PDB entry 8U1U | electron microscopy, 3.10 A resolution | chains A and B of the 5 polymer chains in the assembly

[Chain A]
Protein: C-C motif chemokine 1, C-C chemokine receptor type 8, EGFP fusion protein
From: Homo sapiens
Reference sequence: chimeric construct of P22362, P51685, A0A6M5E0N3: residues 24-93 from P22362 (CCL1_HUMAN) positions 24-96 (same numbers); residues 94-451 from P51685 positions 2-355 (UniProt number = residue number - 96); residues 474-712 from A0A6M5E0N3 positions 1-239 (UniProt number = residue number - 473)
Sequence (743 residues; numbered 24 to 743 plus 44 insertion-coded residues; 21 numbers in that range are skipped by the numbering (no residue carries them; nothing is unmodelled there); the number before each row is that of its first residue; a row labelled like 93A-93Z holds insertion residues (93A, then the next letters in order)):
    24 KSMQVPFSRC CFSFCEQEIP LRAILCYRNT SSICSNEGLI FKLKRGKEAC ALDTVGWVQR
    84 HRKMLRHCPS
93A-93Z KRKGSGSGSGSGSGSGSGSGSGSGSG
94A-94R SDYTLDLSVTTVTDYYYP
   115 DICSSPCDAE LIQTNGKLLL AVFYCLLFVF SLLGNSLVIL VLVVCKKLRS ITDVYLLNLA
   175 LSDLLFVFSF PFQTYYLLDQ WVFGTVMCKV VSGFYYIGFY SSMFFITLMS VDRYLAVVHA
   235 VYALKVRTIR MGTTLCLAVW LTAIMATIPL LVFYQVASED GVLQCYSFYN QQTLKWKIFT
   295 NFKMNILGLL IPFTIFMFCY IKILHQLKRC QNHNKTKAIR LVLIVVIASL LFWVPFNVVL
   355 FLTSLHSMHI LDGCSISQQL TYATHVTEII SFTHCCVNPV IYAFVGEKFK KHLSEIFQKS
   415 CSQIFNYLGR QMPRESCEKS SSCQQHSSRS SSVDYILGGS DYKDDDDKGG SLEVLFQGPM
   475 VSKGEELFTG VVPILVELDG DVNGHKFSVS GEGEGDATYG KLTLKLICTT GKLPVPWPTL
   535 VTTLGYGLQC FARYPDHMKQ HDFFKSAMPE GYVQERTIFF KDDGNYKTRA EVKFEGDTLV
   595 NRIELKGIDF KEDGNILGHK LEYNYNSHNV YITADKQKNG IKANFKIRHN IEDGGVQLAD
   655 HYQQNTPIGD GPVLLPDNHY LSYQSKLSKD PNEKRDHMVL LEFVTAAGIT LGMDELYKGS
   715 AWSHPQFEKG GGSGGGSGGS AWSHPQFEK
Unresolved in the structure: 93A-93Z, 94A-94R, 411-743
Cystine bridges: Cys33-Cys57, Cys38-Cys117, Cys49-Cys91, Cys121-Cys368, Cys202-Cys279
Covalent attachments: N-acetylglucosamine (NAG) linked to Asn52
Construct notes: conflict Cys38 (Ala in P22362), Cys117 (Phe21 in P51685), Leu520 (Phe47 in A0A6M5E0N3), Gly539 (Thr66 in A0A6M5E0N3), Leu542 (Val69 in A0A6M5E0N3), Ala546 (Ser73 in A0A6M5E0N3), Thr627 (Met154 in A0A6M5E0N3), Ala637 (Val164 in A0A6M5E0N3), Gly649 (Ser176 in A0A6M5E0N3), Gln658 (His185 in A0A6M5E0N3), Tyr677 (Thr204 in A0A6M5E0N3), Lys680 (Ala207 in A0A6M5E0N3); linker (93D-93Z, 94A, 452-473); expression tag (713-743)
Swiss-Prot annotation at these positions:
  - glycosylation: Asn52 (N-linked (GlcNAc...) asparagine)
What the authors report for this chain:
  - mutagenesis - Q187A, Y209A, F213A, M217I, Y268A, D274A, Q278A, Y280A, W347A, H379A: decreased signaling
  - conformationally variable residues (helix shift, side-chain flip): Gln187, Tyr209, Tyr210, Phe213, Tyr268, Met298, Ser343, Trp347, Phe350, Glu382, Phe386, Pro393, Tyr396
  - contacts within the chain: Met217-Trp347, Arg227-Tyr314

[Chain B]
Protein: Guanine nucleotide-binding protein G(i) subunit alpha-1
From: Homo sapiens
Reference sequence: P63096 (GNAI1_HUMAN); numbering as in UniProt (aligned over 1-354)
Sequence (376 residues; row label = number of the first residue in the row; numbers below 1 keep their minus sign (Met-21 is residue -21)):
   -21 MKKHHHHHHH HHHENLYFQG GSMGCTLSAE DKAAVERSKM IDRNLREDGE KAAREVKLLL
    39 LGAGESGKST IVKQMKIIHE AGYSEEECKQ YKAVVYSNTI QSIIAIIRAM GRLKIDFGDS
    99 ARADDARQLF VLAGAAEEGF MTAELAGVIK RLWKDSGVQA CFNRSREYQL NDSAAYYLND
   159 LDRIAQPNYI PTQQDVLRTR VKTTGIVETH FTFKDLHFKM FDVGGQRSER KKWIHCFEGV
   219 TAIIFCVALS DYDLVLAEDE EMNRMHESMK LFDSICNNKW FTDTSIILFL NKKDLFEEKI
   279 KKSPLTICYP EYAGSNTYEE AAAYIQCQFE DLNKRKDTKE IYTHFTCATD TKNVQFVFDA
   339 VTDVIIKNNL KDCGLF
Unresolved in the structure: -21 to 3, 54-181, 232-240
Construct notes: initiating methionine (-21); expression tag (-20 to 0)
Swiss-Prot annotation at these positions:
  - region: Lys35 to Thr48 (G1 motif), Asp173 to Thr181 (G2 motif), Phe196 to Arg205 (G3 motif), Ile265 to Asp272 (G4 motif), Thr324 to Thr329 (G5 motif)
  - binding site (GTP): Glu43 to Thr48, Ser151, Leu175 to Thr181, Asp200 to Gln204, Asn269 to Asp272, Ala326
  - binding site (Mg(2+)): Ser47, Thr181
  - modified residue: Arg178 (ADP-ribosylarginine), Gln204 (Deamidated glutamine), Cys351 (ADP-ribosylcysteine)
  - lipidation: Gly2 (N-myristoyl glycine), Cys3 (S-palmitoyl cysteine)
  - natural variant: Gly40 (G40C: In NEDHISB; G40R: In NEDHISB), Gly45 (G45D: In NEDHISB), Thr48 (T48I: In NEDHISB; T48K: In NEDHISB), Gln52 (Q52P: In NEDHISB), Ser75 (deletion: In NEDHISB; uncertain significance), Gln172 (deletion: In NEDHISB), Asp173 (D173V: In NEDHISB), Glu186 to Phe189 (deletion: In NEDHISB; uncertain significance), Cys224 (C224Y: In NEDHISB), Lys270 (K270N: In NEDHISB; K270R: In NEDHISB), Asp272 (D272G: In NEDHISB), Ala326 (A326P: In NEDHISB), 1 further natural variant entry in UniProt
  - mutagenesis: Gly42 (G42R: Abolishes switch to an activated conformation and dissociation from beta and gamma subunits upon GTP binding. Abolishes interaction with RGS family members), Glu116 (E116L: Enhances interaction (inactive GDP-bound) with RGS14), Gln147 (Q147L: Enhances interaction (inactive GDP-bound) with RGS14), Glu245 (E245L: Enhances interaction (inactive GDP-bound) with RGS14)

[Interface between chain A and chain B]
Pairs across the interface (28):
  Ser164(A) - Asp350(B)  hydrogen bond
  Thr166(A) - Asp350(B)  hydrogen bond
  Thr166(A) - Cys351(B)
  Arg227(A) - Cys351(B)
  Arg227(A) - Leu353(B)
  Ala230(A) - Asn347(B)  hydrogen bond (backbone-side chain)
  Val231(A) - Ile344(B)
  Val231(A) - Leu348(B)  hydrophobic
  Ala234(A) - Ile344(B)  hydrophobic
  Val235(A) - Lys192(B)
  Val235(A) - Phe336(B)  hydrophobic
  Leu238(A) - Arg32(B)  hydrogen bond (backbone-side chain)
  Leu238(A) - Leu194(B)  hydrophobic
  Leu238(A) - Ile343(B)  hydrophobic
  Lys239(A) - Arg32(B)
  Arg241(A) - Asn347(B)
  His327(A) - Glu318(B)  salt bridge
  His327(A) - Lys345(B)  hydrogen bond
  Lys329(A) - Leu348(B)
  Ala332(A) - Leu353(B)
  Leu335(A) - Gly352(B)
  Leu335(A) - Leu353(B)  hydrophobic
  Val336(A) - Leu353(B)  hydrophobic
  Gly400(A) - Gly352(B)
  Glu401(A) - Phe354(B)
  Lys402(A) - Lys349(B)
  Lys402(A) - Asp350(B)  hydrogen bond (side chain-backbone)
  Lys402(A) - Gly352(B)
Interface residues without a listed pair, chain A (23 interface residues in all): Asp226, Thr242, Arg244, Lys331, Val399
Interface residues without a listed pair, chain B (21 interface residues in all): Arg24, Glu28, Asp193, Thr340, Asp341

[Overview]
Chain A and chain B form an interface of 23 and 21 residues respectively, with 6 hydrogen bonds and 1 salt
bridge. Polar contacts include His327(A)-Glu318(B), Ser164(A)-Asp350(B) and Thr166(A)-Asp350(B). From the
paper: Q187A, Y209A and F213A of chain A, among others, reduce signaling; conformational variability at
Gln187(A), Tyr209(A) and Tyr210(A) among others; 10 substitutions were tested in all.
Here chain A is C-C motif chemokine 1, C-C chemokine receptor type 8, EGFP fusion protein and chain B is
Guanine nucleotide-binding protein G(i) subunit alpha-1, both from Homo sapiens. Entry 8U1U (Structure of a
class A GPCR/agonist complex) was determined by electron microscopy, deposited together with 8TLM.
